Entry 8UAE (electron microscopy, 3.25 A resolution); this record covers chains A and B of the 18 polymer chains in the assembly.

Chain A (and B):
Name: SIR2-like domain-containing protein
Source organism: Escherichia coli
Notes: chain B of this document is another copy of the same molecule, construct and numbering; everything in this record applies to it too
UniProtKB: A0A7B5N0T7 (A0A7B5N0T7_ECOLX); numbering as in UniProt (aligned over 1-415)
Sequence (415 residues; each row starts with the number of its first residue):
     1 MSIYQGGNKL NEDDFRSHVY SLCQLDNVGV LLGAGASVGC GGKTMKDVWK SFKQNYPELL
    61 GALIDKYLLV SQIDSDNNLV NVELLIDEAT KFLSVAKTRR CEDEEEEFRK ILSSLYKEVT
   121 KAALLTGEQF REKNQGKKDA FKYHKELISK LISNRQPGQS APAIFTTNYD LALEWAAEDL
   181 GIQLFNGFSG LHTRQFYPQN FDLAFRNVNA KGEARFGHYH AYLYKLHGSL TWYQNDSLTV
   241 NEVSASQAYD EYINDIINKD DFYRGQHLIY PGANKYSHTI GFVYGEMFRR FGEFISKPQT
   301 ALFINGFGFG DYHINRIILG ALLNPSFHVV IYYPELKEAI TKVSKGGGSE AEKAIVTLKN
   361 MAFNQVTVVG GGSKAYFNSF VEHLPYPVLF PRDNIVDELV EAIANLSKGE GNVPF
Disordered / not traced: 1, 210-217, 408-415 (chain B: 1, 209-217, 392-415)
Residues lining bound ligands: Adenosine-5-Diphosphoribose (AR6; [(2R,3S,4R,5R)-5-(6-aminopurin-9-yl)-3,4-dihydroxy-oxolan-2-yl]methyl [hydroxy-[[(2R,3S,4R,5S)-3,4,5-trihydroxyoxolan-2-yl]methoxy]phosphoryl] hydrogen phosphate): G33, A34, G35, V38, T44, M45, N81, E83, T167, H227, N305, G306, F307, G308, G310, D311, P334, E335, A375, Y376, F377
Reported in the primary citation:
  - catalytic residues: H227, D311, H313
  - mutagenesis - H227A, D311A, H313A: abolished catalytic activity on NAD+
  - mutagenesis - H227A, D311A, H313A: decreased catalytic activity on single-stranded DNA
  - mutagenesis - H227A: decreased growth

Chain A / chain B interface:
Contacting residue pairs (20; chain A residue first):
  L68(A) - R100(B)
  K91(A) - K91(B)
  K91(A) - V95(B)
  S94(A) - K91(B)  hydrogen bond
  V95(A) - V95(B)  hydrophobic
  R99(A) - E104(B)  salt bridge
  E104(A) - R99(B)  salt bridge
  F196(A) - R316(B)  hydrogen bond (backbone-side chain)
  L238(A) - Y312(B)
  L238(A) - E350(B)
  Y276(A) - K91(B)
  Y276(A) - N274(B)
  T279(A) - Y312(B)
  F282(A) - H313(B)
  G285(A) - Y276(B)
  E286(A) - Y276(B)
  E293(A) - R289(B)
  H313(A) - T279(B)  hydrogen bond
  R316(A) - L238(B)
  R316(A) - T279(B)
Interface residues without a listed pair, chain A (23 interface residues in all): Y67, F92, T98, Q199, H278, G281, R289
Interface residues without a listed pair, chain B (24 interface residues in all): Y67, L68, E88, F92, S94, T98, A273, I280, I295, I317

In short:
Chain A and chain B form an interface of 23 and 24 residues respectively; the contacts include 3 hydrogen
bonds and 2 salt bridges. Polar contacts include R99(A)-E104(B), S94(A)-K91(B) and F196(A)-R316(B). Ligands of
chain A: Adenosine-5-Diphosphoribose. From the paper: catalytic residues H227(A), D311(A) and H313(A); H227A,
D311A and H313A of chain A abolish catalytic activity on NAD+.
Chain A and chain B are both SIR2-like domain-containing protein (Escherichia coli); the structure, E. coli
Sir2_HerA complex (12:6) with ATPgamaS, was determined by electron microscopy, deposited together with 8SU9,
8SUW, 8SUB, 8SXX and 8UAF.
